8RCR - chains A and B of the 4 polymer chains in the assembly; structure by electron microscopy, 3.60 A resolution.

== Chain A (and B) ==
Molecule: Transient receptor potential cation channel subfamily M member 4
From: Homo sapiens
Notes: chain B of this document is another copy of the same molecule, construct and numbering; everything in this record applies to it too
Reference sequence: Q8TD43 (TRPM4_HUMAN); numbering as in UniProt (aligned over 421-1168)
Amino-acid sequence (748 residues; numbered 421 to 1168; the number before each row is that of its first residue):
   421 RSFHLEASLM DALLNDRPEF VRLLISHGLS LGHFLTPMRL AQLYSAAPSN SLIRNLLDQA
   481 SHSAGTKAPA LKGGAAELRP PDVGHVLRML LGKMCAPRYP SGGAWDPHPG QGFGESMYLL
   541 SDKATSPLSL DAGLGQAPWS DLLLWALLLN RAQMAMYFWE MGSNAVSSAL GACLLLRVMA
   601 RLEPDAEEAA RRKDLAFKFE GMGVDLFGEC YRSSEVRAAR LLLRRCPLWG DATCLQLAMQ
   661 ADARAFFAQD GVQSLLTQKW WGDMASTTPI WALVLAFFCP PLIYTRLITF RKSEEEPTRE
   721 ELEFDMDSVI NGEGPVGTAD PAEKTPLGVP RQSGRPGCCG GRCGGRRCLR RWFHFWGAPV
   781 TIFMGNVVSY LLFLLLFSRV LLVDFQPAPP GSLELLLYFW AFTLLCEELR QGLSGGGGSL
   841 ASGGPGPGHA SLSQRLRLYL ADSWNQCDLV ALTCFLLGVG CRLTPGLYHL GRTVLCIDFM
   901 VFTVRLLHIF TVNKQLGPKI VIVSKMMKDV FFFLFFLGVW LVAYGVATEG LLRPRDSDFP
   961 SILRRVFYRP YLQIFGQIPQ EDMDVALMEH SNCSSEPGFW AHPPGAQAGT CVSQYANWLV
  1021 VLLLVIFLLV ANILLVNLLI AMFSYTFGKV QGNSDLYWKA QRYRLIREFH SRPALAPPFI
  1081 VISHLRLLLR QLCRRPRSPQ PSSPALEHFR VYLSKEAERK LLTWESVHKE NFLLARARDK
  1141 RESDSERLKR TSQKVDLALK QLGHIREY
Disordered / not traced: 484-502, 513-557, 712-765, 836-850, 1098-1107
Cystine bridges: Cys-993/Cys-1011
UniProt features mapped onto this chain:
  - region: Arg-1136 to Arg-1141 (Mediates modulation by decavanadate and PIP2-binding)
  - motif: Phe-975 to Gln-977 (Selectivity filter)
  - binding site (ATP): Arg-421, Gly-448
  - binding site (Ca(2+)): Glu-828, Gln-831, Asn-865, Asp-868
  - modified residue (Phosphoserine): Ser-1145, Ser-1152
  - glycosylation: Asn-992 (N-linked (GlcNAc...) asparagine)
  - natural variant: Ala-432 (A432T: In PFHB1B), Lys-487 to Leu-498 (deletion), Gly-582 (G582S: In PFHB1B), Tyr-790 (Y790H: In PFHB1B), Gly-844 (G844D: In PFHB1B), Lys-914 (K914R: In PFHB1B), Pro-970 (P970S: In PFHB1B), Ile-1033 (I1033M: In EKVP6), Ile-1040 (I1040T: In EKVP6)
  - mutagenesis: Arg-597 (R597A: Becomes insensitive to decavanadate's voltage modulation effect), Lys-613 (K613A/M: Becomes insensitive to decavanadate's voltage modulation effect), Arg-664 (R664A: Becomes insensitive to decavanadate's voltage modulation effect), Lys-925 (K925A: Becomes insensitive to decavanadate's voltage modulation effect), Gln-977 (Q977E: Alters the monovalent cation permeability sequence and results in a pore with moderate Ca(2+) permeability), Glu-981 to Ala-986 (Induces a functional channel that combines the gating hallmarks of TRPM4 (activation by Ca(2+)) with TRPV6-like sensitivity to block by extracellular Ca(2+) and Mg(2+) as well as Ca(2+) permeation), Glu-981 (E981A: Results in a channel with normal permeability properties but with a reduced sensitivity to block by intracellular spermine), Asp-982 (D982A: Results in a functional channel that exhibits extremely fast desensitization, possibly indicating destabilization of the pore), Asp-984 (D984A: Results in a non-functional channel with a dominant negative phenotype), Lys-1049 (K1049A: Becomes insensitive to decavanadate's voltage modulation effect), Lys-1059 (K1059Q: Does not affect PIP2-binding), Arg-1072 (R1072Q: Does not affect PIP2-binding), 3 further mutagenesis entries in UniProt
From the paper describing this entry:
  - mutagenesis - S863A, Q1061A: decreased expression

== Chain A / chain B interface ==
Pairs across the interface (81; chain A residue first):
  Glu-607(A) with Arg-632(B)
  Phe-932(A) with Leu-916(B), hydrophobic; Lys-919(B)
  Phe-935(A) with Leu-907(B), hydrophobic; Phe-910(B), hydrophobic; Leu-916(B), hydrophobic
  Phe-936(A) with Leu-907(B), hydrophobic; Ile-920(B), hydrophobic
  Val-939(A) with Thr-903(B)
  Trp-940(A) with Met-900(B), hydrophobic
  Val-942(A) with Phe-899(B), hydrophobic
  Ala-943(A) with Met-900(B); Thr-903(B)
  Val-946(A) with Phe-899(B), hydrophobic
  Ala-947(A) with Cys-896(B); Met-900(B), hydrophobic
  Glu-949(A) with Leu-802(B)
  Gly-950(A) with Leu-802(B); Arg-892(B), hydrogen bond (backbone-side chain); Cys-896(B)
  Leu-951(A) with Thr-893(B); Cys-896(B)
  Arg-953(A) with Tyr-888(B); Arg-892(B)
  Ile-962(A) with Leu-802(B), hydrophobic
  Gly-976(A) with Gln-977(B)
  Ile-978(A) with Leu-972(B), hydrophobic; Phe-975(B); Gln-977(B)
  Gln-980(A) with Arg-964(B); Tyr-968(B)
  Asp-984(A) with Arg-964(B), salt bridge; Tyr-968(B)
  Ala-986(A) with Gln-1007(B)
  Leu-987(A) with Arg-964(B); Ala-1006(B), hydrophobic
  Glu-996(A) with Gln-806(B)
  Tyr-1015(A) with His-889(B)
  Ala-1016(A) with Thr-893(B)
  Leu-1019(A) with Thr-893(B); Ile-897(B), hydrophobic
  Val-1021(A) with Tyr-968(B), hydrophobic
  Leu-1023(A) with Met-900(B), hydrophobic
  Leu-1024(A) with Tyr-968(B)
  Val-1025(A) with Tyr-968(B), hydrophobic; Tyr-971(B), hydrogen bond (backbone-side chain)
  Leu-1028(A) with Leu-972(B), hydrophobic; Phe-975(B), hydrophobic
  Leu-1029(A) with Leu-934(B), hydrophobic; Tyr-971(B)
  Ile-1033(A) with Phe-933(B), hydrophobic; Phe-975(B), hydrophobic; Leu-1039(B), hydrophobic
  Leu-1034(A) with Met-927(B), hydrophobic; Val-930(B), hydrophobic; Phe-1043(B), hydrophobic
  Asn-1037(A) with Leu-1039(B); Ile-1040(B); Phe-1043(B)
  Leu-1038(A) with Val-923(B), hydrophobic; Met-926(B), hydrophobic; Phe-1043(B)
  Ile-1040(A) with Ile-1040(B), hydrophobic
  Ala-1041(A) with Phe-1043(B); Ser-1044(B)
  Met-1042(A) with Lys-919(B); Phe-1047(B), hydrophobic
  Tyr-1045(A) with Phe-1047(B), hydrophobic; Gln-1051(B), hydrogen bond
  Ser-1145(A) with Asp-1144(B); Arg-1147(B), hydrogen bond (backbone-side chain)
  Leu-1148(A) with Arg-1147(B); Leu-1148(B), hydrophobic
  Lys-1149(A) with Arg-1147(B)
  Ser-1152(A) with Thr-1151(B)
  Leu-1162(A) with Gln-1161(B); Leu-1162(B), hydrophobic
  Arg-1166(A) with Gln-1161(B), hydrogen bond (side chain-backbone); His-1164(B); Ile-1165(B)
  Tyr-1168(A) with Tyr-1168(B), hydrogen bond (backbone-side chain)
Also at the interface, not in a pair above, chain A (55 interface residues in all): Ala-606, Ala-610, Lys-928, Asp-929, Pro-997, Asn-1032, Ser-1044, Val-1155, Leu-1159
Also at the interface, not in a pair above, chain B (55 interface residues in all): Ser-798, Val-803, Pro-807, Leu-890, Gln-915, Val-1036, Lys-1154, Val-1155, Leu-1157

== Summary ==
Chain A and chain B each contribute 55 residues to their interface; the contacts include 6 hydrogen bonds and
1 salt bridge. Among the polar pairs are Asp-984(A)/Arg-964(B), Gly-950(A)/Arg-892(B) and
Val-1025(A)/Tyr-971(B). The paper reports that S863A and Q1061A of chain A reduce expression.
Both chains are Transient receptor potential cation channel subfamily M member 4 (Homo sapiens). Entry 8RCR
(human TRPM4 in SMA apo) was determined by electron microscopy together with 8RCU and 8RD9 from the same
study.
